2CGV - chain A; structure by X-ray diffraction, 2.60 A resolution.

# Chain A
Protein: Serine/threonine-protein kinase CHK1
Source organism: Homo sapiens
Notes: EC 2.7.1.37; fragment: n-terminal kinase domain, residues 1-289
UniProt: O14757 (CHK1_HUMAN); residues 1-289 here = UniProt positions 1-289
Amino-acid sequence (297 residues; row label = number of the first residue in the row):
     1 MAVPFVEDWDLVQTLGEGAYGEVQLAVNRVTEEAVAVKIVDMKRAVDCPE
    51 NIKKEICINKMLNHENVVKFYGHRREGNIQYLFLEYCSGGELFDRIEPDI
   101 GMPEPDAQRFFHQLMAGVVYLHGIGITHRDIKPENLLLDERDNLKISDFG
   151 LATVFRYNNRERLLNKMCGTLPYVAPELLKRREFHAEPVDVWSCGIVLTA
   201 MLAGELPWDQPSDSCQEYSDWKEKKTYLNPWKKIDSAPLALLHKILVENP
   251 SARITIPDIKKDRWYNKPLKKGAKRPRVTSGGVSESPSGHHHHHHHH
Disordered / not traced: 1-5, 45-47, 273-297
Ligand contacts: 3B3 ((2S)-1-amino-3-[(5-nitroquinolin-8-yl)amino]propan-2-ol): L15, G16, V23, A36, Y86, C87, G90, E91, E134, N135, L137, S147, D148
Curated features (UniProtKB/Swiss-Prot):
  - active site: D130 (Proton acceptor)
  - binding site (ATP): L15 to V23, K38
  - modified residue (Phosphoserine): S280, S286
  - cross-link: K132 (Glycyl lysine isopeptide (Lys-Gly) (interchain with G-Cter in ubiquitin))
  - mutagenesis: K38 (K38R: Abolishes kinase activity), D130 (D130A: Abolishes kinase activity), K132 (K132R: Strong reduction of chromatin-associated CHK1 ubiquitination)

# Summary
Ligands of chain A: compound 3B3. UniProt lists active-site residue D130, 10 ATP-binding residues and 3
mutagenesis sites.
Chain A is Serine/threonine-protein kinase CHK1 (Homo sapiens); the structure, Identification of chemically
diverse Chk1 inhibitors by receptor- based virtual screening, was determined by X-ray diffraction together
with 2CGU, 2CGW and 2CGX from the same study.
